5GWI - chains A and F of the 6 polymer chains in the assembly; structure by X-ray diffraction, 2.74 A resolution.

[Chain A]
Molecule: DNA topoisomerase 2-beta
Source organism: Homo sapiens
Notes: EC 5.99.1.3
Reference sequence: Q02880 (TOP2B_HUMAN); residues 445-1201 here correspond to UniProt positions 450-1206 (UniProt number = residue number + 5)
Chain sequence (803 residues; row label = number of the first residue in the row):
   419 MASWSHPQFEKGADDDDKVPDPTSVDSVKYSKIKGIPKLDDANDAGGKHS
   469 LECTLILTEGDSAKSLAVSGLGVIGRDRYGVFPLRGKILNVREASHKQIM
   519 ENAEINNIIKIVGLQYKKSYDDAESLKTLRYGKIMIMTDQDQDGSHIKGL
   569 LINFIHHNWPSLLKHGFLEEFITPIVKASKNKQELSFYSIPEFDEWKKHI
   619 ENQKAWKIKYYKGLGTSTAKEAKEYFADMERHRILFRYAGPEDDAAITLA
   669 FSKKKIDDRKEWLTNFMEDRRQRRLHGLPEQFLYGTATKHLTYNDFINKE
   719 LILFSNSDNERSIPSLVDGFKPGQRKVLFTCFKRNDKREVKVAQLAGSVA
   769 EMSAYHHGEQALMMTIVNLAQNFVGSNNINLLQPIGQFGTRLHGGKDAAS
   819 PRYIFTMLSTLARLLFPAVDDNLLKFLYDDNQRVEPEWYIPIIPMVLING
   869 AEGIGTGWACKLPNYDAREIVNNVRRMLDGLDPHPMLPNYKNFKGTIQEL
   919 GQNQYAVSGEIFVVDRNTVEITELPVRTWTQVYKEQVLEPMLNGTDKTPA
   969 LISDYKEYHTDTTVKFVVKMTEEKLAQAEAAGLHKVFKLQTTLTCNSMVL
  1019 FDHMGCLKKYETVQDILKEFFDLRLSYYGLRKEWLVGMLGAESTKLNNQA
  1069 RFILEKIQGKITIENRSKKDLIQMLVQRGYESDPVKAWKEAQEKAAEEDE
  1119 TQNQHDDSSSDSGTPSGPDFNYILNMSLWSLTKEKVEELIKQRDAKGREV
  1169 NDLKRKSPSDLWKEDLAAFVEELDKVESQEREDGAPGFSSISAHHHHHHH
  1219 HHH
Unresolved in the structure: 419-451, 592-637, 697-706, 1112-1134, 1202-1221
Sequence notes: expression tag (419-444, 1202-1221)
Bound ions: Mg2+: Asp557, Asp559
Residues lining bound ligands: N2N / N2R: Glu477, Gly478, Asp479, Leu502, Arg503, Gly504, Gln778, Met781, Met782, Pro819
Curated features (UniProtKB/Swiss-Prot):
  - region: Lys1006 to Ser1015 (Interaction with DNA)
  - motif: Glu1029 to Phe1039 (Nuclear export signal)
  - active site: Tyr821 (O-(5'-phospho-DNA)-tyrosine intermediate)
  - binding site (Mg(2+)): Glu477, Asp557, Asp559
  - site: Lys505 (Interaction with DNA), Asn508 (Interaction with DNA), Arg677 (Interaction with DNA), Lys678 (Interaction with DNA), Lys739 (Interaction with DNA), Tyr773 (Interaction with DNA), Arg820 (Transition state stabilizer), Ile872 (Important for DNA bending), Trp947 (Interaction with DNA)
  - cross-link (Glycyl lysine isopeptide (Lys-Gly)): Lys595 (interchain with G-Cter in SUMO2), Lys600 (interchain with G-Cter in SUMO2), Lys630 (interchain with G-Cter in SUMO2), Lys638 (interchain with G-Cter in SUMO2), Lys641 (interchain with G-Cter in SUMO2), Lys671 (interchain with G-Cter in SUMO2), Lys707 (interchain with G-Cter in SUMO2), Lys1087 (interchain with G-Cter in SUMO2)

[Chain F]
Molecule: 12-nt DNA strand
Sequence (12 nucleotides; each row starts with the number of its first residue):
     9 TGCAGCTCGGCT
Residues lining bound ligands: N2N / N2R: DC11, DA12, DG13

[Interface between chain A and chain F]
Contacting residue pairs - 40 pairs, chain A then chain F:
  Arg503(A) - DG13(F)  hydrogen bond to the base
  Gly504(A) - DG13(F)  base contact
  Lys505(A) - DG13(F)  base contact
  Lys505(A) - DC14(F)  sugar contact
  Lys505(A) - DT15(F)  sugar contact
  Ile506(A) - DC14(F)  phosphate contact
  Ile506(A) - DT15(F)  sugar contact
  Leu507(A) - DC14(F)  phosphate contact
  Leu507(A) - DT15(F)  phosphate contact
  Asn508(A) - DT15(F)  hydrogen bond to the phosphate
  Asn508(A) - DC16(F)  hydrogen bond to the phosphate
  Gln516(A) - DC14(F)  hydrogen bond to the phosphate
  Asn520(A) - DC14(F)  sugar contact
  His564(A) - DT15(F)  hydrogen bond to the phosphate
  His564(A) - DC16(F)  salt bridge to the phosphate
  Phe669(A) - DC16(F)  phosphate contact
  Lys671(A) - DC16(F)  salt bridge to the phosphate
  Lys671(A) - DG17(F)  salt bridge to the phosphate
  Ile674(A) - DG17(F)  sugar contact
  Ile674(A) - DG18(F)  phosphate contact
  Arg677(A) - DG17(F)  salt bridge to the phosphate
  Lys678(A) - DG18(F)  salt bridge to the phosphate
  Ser818(A) - DG10(F)  phosphate contact
  Tyr821(A) - DT9(F)  covalent bond
  Tyr821(A) - DG10(F)  phosphate contact
  Ile872(A) - DC16(F)  base contact
  Ile872(A) - DG17(F)  base contact
  Gly873(A) - DC16(F)  phosphate contact
  Gly873(A) - DG17(F)  sugar contact
  Thr874(A) - DC16(F)  phosphate contact
  Thr874(A) - DG17(F)  phosphate contact
  Gly875(A) - DC16(F)  phosphate contact
  Gly875(A) - DG17(F)  hydrogen bond to the phosphate
  Trp876(A) - DG17(F)  sugar contact
  Ala877(A) - DG17(F)  sugar contact
  Thr1010(A) - DT20(F)  phosphate contact
  Thr1012(A) - DC19(F)  phosphate contact
  Thr1012(A) - DT20(F)  hydrogen bond to the phosphate
  Asn1014(A) - DC19(F)  hydrogen bond to the phosphate
  Ser1015(A) - DG18(F)  sugar contact
Other interface residues (no listed pair), chain A (32 interface residues in all): Leu568, Ala668, Asp726, Lys879, Gln922, Leu1011
Other interface residues (no listed pair), chain F (11 interface residues in all): DA12

[In short]
Chain A and chain F form an interface of 32 and 11 residues respectively; the contacts include 1 covalent
bond, 8 hydrogen bonds and 5 salt bridges. Polar pairs include Arg503(A)-DG13(F), Asn508(A)-DT15(F) and
Asn508(A)-DC16(F). N2N / N2R is bound between chain A and chain F.
Here chain A is DNA topoisomerase 2-beta (Homo sapiens) and chain F is a 12-nt DNA strand. Entry 5GWI
(Structure of a Human topoisomerase IIbeta fragment in complex with DNA and E7873R) was determined by X-ray
diffraction together with 5GWJ and 5GWK from the same study.
